Entry 6H6V (X-ray diffraction, 2.66 A resolution); this record covers chains E and F of the 6 polymer chains in the assembly.

== Chain E (and F) ==
Molecule: 3-polyprenyl-4-hydroxybenzoate decarboxylase and related decarboxylases
From: Pelotomaculum thermopropionicum SI
Notes: chain F of this document is another copy of the same molecule, construct and numbering; everything in this record applies to it too
UniProtKB: A5D4Z9 (A5D4Z9_PELTS); residue numbers follow UniProt; this construct covers 1-448
Sequence (448 residues; row label = number of the first residue in the row):
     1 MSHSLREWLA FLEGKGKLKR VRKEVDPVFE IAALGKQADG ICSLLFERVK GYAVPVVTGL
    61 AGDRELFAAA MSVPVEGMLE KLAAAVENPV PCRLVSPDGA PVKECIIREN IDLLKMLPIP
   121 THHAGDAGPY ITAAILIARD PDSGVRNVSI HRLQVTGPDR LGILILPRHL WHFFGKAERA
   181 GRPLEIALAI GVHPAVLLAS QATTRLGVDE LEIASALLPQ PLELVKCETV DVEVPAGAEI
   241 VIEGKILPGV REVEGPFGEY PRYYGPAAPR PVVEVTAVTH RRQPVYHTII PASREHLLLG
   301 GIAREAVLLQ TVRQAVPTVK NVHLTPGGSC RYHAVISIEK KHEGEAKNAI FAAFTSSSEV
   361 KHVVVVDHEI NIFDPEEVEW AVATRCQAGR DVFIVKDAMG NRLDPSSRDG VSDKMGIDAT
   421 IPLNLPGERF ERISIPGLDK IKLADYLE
Unresolved in the structure: 1-2, 448 (chain F: 1-2)
Modified residues: Mse1 (selenomethionine); Mse71, Mse78, Mse116, Mse399, Mse415 (selenomethionine; parent Met)
Ion coordination: Mn2+: Asn147, His169, Glu210 (together with FMN); K+: Val148, Ser200, Ala202, Glu210 (together with FMN); Ca2+: Arg385, Asp391, Asp418, Thr420
Small-molecule neighbours: FMN (flavin mononucleotide): Thr132, Asn147, Val148, Ser149, Ile150, His151, Arg152, Leu164, Ile165, Leu166, Arg168, His169, Leu170, Ser200, Gln201, Ala202, Glu210, Ile289, His296, Leu299, Gly300
What the authors report for this chain:
  - binding site for flavin mononucleotide: Arg152, His296 (proposed by the authors, not directly observed)
  - mutagenesis - H296N, R304A, R331A: decreased binding to FDCA
  - mutagenesis - H296N, A315N/N348R/F351D/T355N/A388P/F393T/V395F/M399R, R331A, L403A (40-fold): decreased catalytic activity
  - mutagenesis - H296N: increased catalytic activity on PDCA
  - specificity-determining residues: His296
  - mutagenesis - L403A: unchanged binding to FDCA
  - catalytic residues: Leu403 (proposed by the authors, not directly observed)

== Chain E / chain F interface ==
Pairs across the interface - 46 pairs, chain E then chain F:
  Val307(E) - Gln314(F)
  Thr311(E) - Gln314(F)  hydrogen bond
  Gln314(E) - Val307(F)
  Gln314(E) - Thr311(F)  hydrogen bond
  Gln314(E) - Thr355(F)
  Gln314(E) - Ser356(F)
  Ala315(E) - Mse399(F)
  His342(E) - Mse399(F)
  Glu343(E) - Mse399(F)
  Glu343(E) - Val411(F)
  Gly344(E) - Asp397(F)
  Gly344(E) - Ala398(F)
  Gly344(E) - Mse399(F)
  Glu345(E) - Mse399(F)
  Lys347(E) - Lys396(F)
  Lys347(E) - Asp397(F)
  Lys347(E) - Ala398(F)
  Asn348(E) - Ala398(F)
  Asn348(E) - Mse399(F)
  Phe351(E) - Phe351(F)  hydrophobic
  Phe351(E) - Phe354(F)  hydrophobic
  Phe351(E) - Thr355(F)
  Phe351(E) - Val395(F)  hydrophobic
  Ala352(E) - Thr355(F)
  Phe354(E) - Phe351(F)  hydrophobic
  Thr355(E) - Gln314(F)
  Thr355(E) - Phe351(F)
  Thr355(E) - Ala352(F)
  Thr355(E) - Thr355(F)
  Ser358(E) - Asn348(F)
  Phe393(E) - Val395(F)  hydrophobic
  Val395(E) - Phe351(F)  hydrophobic
  Val395(E) - Phe393(F)  hydrophobic
  Lys396(E) - Lys347(F)
  Asp397(E) - Gly344(F)
  Asp397(E) - Lys347(F)  hydrogen bond (backbone-side chain)
  Ala398(E) - Gly344(F)
  Ala398(E) - Lys347(F)
  Ala398(E) - Asn348(F)
  Mse399(E) - Ala315(F)
  Mse399(E) - His342(F)
  Mse399(E) - Glu343(F)
  Mse399(E) - Gly344(F)
  Mse399(E) - Glu345(F)
  Mse399(E) - Asn348(F)
  Val411(E) - Glu343(F)
Interface residues without a listed pair, chain E (26 interface residues in all): Glu87, Arg205, Ser356, Lys414
Interface residues without a listed pair, chain F (26 interface residues in all): Glu87, Arg205, Ser358, Lys414

== Overview ==
Chain E and chain F each contribute 26 residues to their interface, with 3 hydrogen bonds. Among the polar
pairs are Thr311(E)-Gln314(F) and Asp397(E)-Lys347(F). Chain E binds flavin mononucleotide. From the paper:
the catalytic residue Leu403(E); H296N, A315N/N348R/F351D/T355N/A388P/F393T/V395F/M399R and R331A of chain E,
among others, reduce catalytic activity; 5 substitutions were tested in all.
Chain E and chain F are both 3-polyprenyl-4-hydroxybenzoate decarboxylase and related decarboxylases
(Pelotomaculum thermopropionicum SI); the structure, Structure of the UbiD-class enzyme HmfF from
Pelotomaculum thermopropionicum in complex with FMN, was determined by X-ray diffraction, deposited together
with 6H6X.
